9CMA - chains C and D of the 6 polymer chains in the assembly; structure by electron microscopy, 3.97 A resolution.

# Chain C (and D)
Name: Proliferating cell nuclear antigen
Source organism: Homo sapiens
Notes: chain D of this document is another copy of the same molecule, construct and numbering; everything in this record applies to it too
Reference sequence: P12004 (PCNA_HUMAN); residue numbers follow UniProt; this construct covers 1-261
Sequence (261 residues; each row starts with the number of its first residue):
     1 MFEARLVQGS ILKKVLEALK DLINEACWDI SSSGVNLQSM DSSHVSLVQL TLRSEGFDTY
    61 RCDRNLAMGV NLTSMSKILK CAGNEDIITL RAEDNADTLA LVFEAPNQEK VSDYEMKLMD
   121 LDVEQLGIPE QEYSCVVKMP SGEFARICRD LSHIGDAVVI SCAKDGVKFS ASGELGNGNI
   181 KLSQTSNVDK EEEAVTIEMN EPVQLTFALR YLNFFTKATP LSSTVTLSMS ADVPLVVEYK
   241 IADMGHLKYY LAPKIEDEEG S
Disulfides: C135-C162
Curated features (UniProtKB/Swiss-Prot):
  - DNA-binding region: R61 to K80
  - modified residue: K14 (N6-acetyllysine), K77 (N6-acetyllysine), K80 (N6-acetyllysine), Y211 (Phosphotyrosine), K248 (N6-acetyllysine)
  - cross-link (Glycyl lysine isopeptide (Lys-Gly)): K164 (interchain with G-Cter in SUMO2), K254 (interchain with G-Cter in SUMO2)
  - natural variant: S228 (S228I: In ATLD2)
  - mutagenesis: K13 (K13R: Inhibits acetylation, recruitment to DNA damage sites, inducible ubiquitination and protein degradation, DNA replication and repair synthesis efficiencies, but homotrimer formation, nuclear ...), K14 (K14R: Inhibits acetylation, recruitment to DNA damage sites, inducible ubiquitination and protein degradation, DNA replication and repair synthesis efficiencies, but homotrimer formation, nuclear ...), K20 (K20R: Inhibits acetylation, recruitment to DNA damage sites, inducible ubiquitination and protein degradation, DNA replication and repair synthesis efficiencies, but homotrimer formation, nuclear ...), M40 (M40A: Complete loss of interaction with UHRF2), S43 to V45 (No effect on POLD3-binding. Impairs binding to ALKBH2), K77 (K77A: Inhibits recruitment to DNA damage sites, but nuclear localization is similar as the wild-type; in association with A-80 ...), K80 (K80A: Inhibits recruitment to DNA damage sites, but nuclear localization is similar as the wild-type; in association with A-77 ...), Q125 to I128 (Strong decrease in POLD3-binding. Impairs binding to ALKBH2), I128 (I128A: Complete loss of interaction with UHRF2), K164 (K164R: Abolishes ubiquitination. No effect on interaction with SHPRH), V188 to K190 (No effect on POLD3-binding. No effect on ALKBH2-binding), Y211 (Y211F: Alters chromatin-associated PCNA stability and its function in DNA replication and repair), 3 further mutagenesis entries in UniProt

# Chain C / chain D interface
Pairs across the interface - 11 pairs, chain C then chain D:
  K77(C) with H153(D)
  K80(C) with H153(D)
  C81(C) with D150(D)
  E109(C) with T185(D)
  K110(C) with L182(D)
  V111(C) with K181(D)
  D113(C) with N179(D)
  Y114(C) with I180(D)
  M116(C) with L175(D)
  K117(C) with E174(D), hydrogen bond (side chain-backbone); L175(D)
Interface residues without a listed pair, chain C (11 interface residues in all): E115
Interface residues without a listed pair, chain D (11 interface residues in all): N177, S183

# Overview
The chain C/chain D interface involves 11 residues from each chain; the contacts include 1 hydrogen bond. The
hydrogen-bonded pair is K117(C)-E174(D). UniProt lists 23 mutagenesis sites on chain C.
Both chains are Proliferating cell nuclear antigen (Homo sapiens). Entry 9CMA (Cryo-EM structure of FAN1
R507H-PCNA-DNA in final state) was determined by electron microscopy, deposited together with 9CG4, 9CHM and
9CL7.
